PDB entry 3VUK | X-ray diffraction, 2.95 A resolution | chains A and F

Chain A:
Name: Mitogen-activated protein kinase 8
From: Homo sapiens
Notes: EC 2.7.11.24; fragment: kinase domain
UniProt: A1L4K2 (A1L4K2_HUMAN); residue numbers follow UniProt; this construct covers 1-364
Sequence (370 residues; numbered 1 to 370; the number before each row is that of its first residue):
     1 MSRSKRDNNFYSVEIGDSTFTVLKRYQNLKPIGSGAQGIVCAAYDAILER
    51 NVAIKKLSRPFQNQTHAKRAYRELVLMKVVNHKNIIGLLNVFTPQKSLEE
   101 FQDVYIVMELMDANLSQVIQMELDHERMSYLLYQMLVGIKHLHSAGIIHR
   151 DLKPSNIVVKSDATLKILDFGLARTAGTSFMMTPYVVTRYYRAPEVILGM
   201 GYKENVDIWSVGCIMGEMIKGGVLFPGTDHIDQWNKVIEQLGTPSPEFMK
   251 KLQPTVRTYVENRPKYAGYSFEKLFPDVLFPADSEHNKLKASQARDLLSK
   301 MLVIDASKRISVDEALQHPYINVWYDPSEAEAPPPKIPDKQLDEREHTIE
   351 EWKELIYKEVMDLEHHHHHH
Disordered / not traced: 1-6, 180-182, 365-370
Differences from the reference sequence: engineered mutation V79 (Cys in A1L4K2), S116 (Cys in A1L4K2), V137 (Cys in A1L4K2), A163 (Cys in A1L4K2), S245 (Cys in A1L4K2); expression tag (365-370)

Chain F:
Name: Peptide from C-Jun-amino-terminal kinase-interacting protein 1
UniProt: Q9UQF2 (JIP1_HUMAN); residues 553-563 here correspond to UniProt positions 157-167 (UniProt number = residue number - 396)
Sequence (11 residues; row label = number of the first residue in the row):
   553 RPKRPTTLNLF
Disordered / not traced: 553
Curated features (UniProtKB/Swiss-Prot):
  - region: R553 to F563 (Minimal inhibitory domain (MID))

How chain A and chain F interact:
Residue-residue contacts (25; chain A residue first):
  D112(A) with L562(F)
  V118(A) with L560(F), hydrophobic
  M121(A) with L560(F), hydrophobic; N561(F)
  E126(A) with K555(F)
  R127(A) with T559(F), hydrogen bond (side chain-backbone); L560(F)
  Y130(A) with R556(F); P557(F)
  Y133(A) with R556(F)
  V159(A) with L562(F), hydrophobic
  K160(A) with L560(F)
  S161(A) with T558(F); T559(F); L560(F), hydrogen bond (backbone-backbone); L562(F)
  D162(A) with T558(F); T559(F)
  A163(A) with T559(F); L560(F), hydrophobic
  W324(A) with P554(F); K555(F); R556(F), hydrogen bond (backbone-side chain)
  D326(A) with R556(F)
  E329(A) with R556(F), salt bridge
Other interface residues (no listed pair), chain A (17 interface residues in all): A113, L123

Overview:
17 residues of chain A and 9 residues of chain F are in contact, with 3 hydrogen bonds and 1 salt bridge.
Polar pairs include E329(A)-R556(F), R127(A)-T559(F) and W324(A)-R556(F).
Here chain A is Mitogen-activated protein kinase 8 (Homo sapiens) and chain F is Peptide from
C-Jun-amino-terminal kinase-interacting protein 1. Entry 3VUK (Crystal structure of a cysteine-deficient
mutant M5 in MAP kinase JNK1) was determined by X-ray diffraction, deposited together with 3VUD, 3VUG, 3VUH,
3VUI, 3VUL and 3VUM.
